8D3M - chains E and F of the 9 polymer chains in the assembly; structure by electron microscopy, 3.41 A resolution.

Chain E (and F):
Name: CRISPR-associated endonuclease Cas2
From: Alkalihalobacillus halodurans C-125
Notes: EC 3.1.-.-; chain F of this document is another copy of the same molecule, construct and numbering; everything in this record applies to it too
Reference sequence: Q9KFX8 (CAS2_ALKHC); residues 1-96 here = UniProt positions 1-96
Amino-acid sequence (98 residues; each row starts with the number of its first residue; numbers below 1 keep their minus sign (Gly-1 is residue -1)):
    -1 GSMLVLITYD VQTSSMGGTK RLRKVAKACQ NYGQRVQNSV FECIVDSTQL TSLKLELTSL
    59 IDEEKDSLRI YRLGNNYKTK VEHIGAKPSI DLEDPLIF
Differences from the reference sequence: expression tag (-1 to 0)
Swiss-Prot annotation at these positions:
  - binding site (Mg(2+)): Asp8
  - mutagenesis: Asp8 (D8N: Loss of dsDNase activity)
What the authors report for this chain:
  - mutagenesis - T46A/T49A/L53A/T56A/S57A: unchanged catalytic activity

Chain E / chain F interface:
Contacting residue pairs (59; chain E residue first):
  Leu4(E) - Tyr69(F)  hydrophobic
  Thr6(E) - Gln35(F)  hydrogen bond
  Tyr7(E) - Gln35(F)
  Asp8(E) - Asn36(F)
  Gln35(E) - Thr6(F)  hydrogen bond
  Gln35(E) - Asp8(F)
  Gln35(E) - Ser65(F)  hydrogen bond
  Gln35(E) - Arg67(F)
  Asn36(E) - Asp8(F)
  Glu40(E) - Arg67(F)  salt bridge
  Lys52(E) - Glu80(F)  salt bridge
  Glu61(E) - Ile82(F)
  Glu62(E) - Ala84(F)
  Asp64(E) - Gly83(F)
  Asp64(E) - Ala84(F)  hydrogen bond (backbone-backbone)
  Ser65(E) - Gln35(F)  hydrogen bond
  Ser65(E) - His81(F)
  Ser65(E) - Gly83(F)
  Ser65(E) - Lys85(F)
  Leu66(E) - His81(F)
  Leu66(E) - Ile82(F)  hydrogen bond (backbone-backbone)
  Leu66(E) - Gly83(F)
  Arg67(E) - Gln35(F)
  Arg67(E) - Glu40(F)  salt bridge
  Arg67(E) - Glu80(F)
  Arg67(E) - His81(F)  hydrogen bond
  Arg67(E) - Lys85(F)
  Ile68(E) - Val79(F)
  Ile68(E) - Glu80(F)  hydrogen bond (backbone-backbone)
  Tyr69(E) - Leu4(F)  hydrophobic
  Tyr69(E) - Glu40(F)  hydrogen bond
  Tyr69(E) - Lys78(F)
  Tyr69(E) - Val79(F)  hydrophobic
  Arg70(E) - Thr77(F)
  Arg70(E) - Lys78(F)  hydrogen bond (backbone-backbone)
  Arg70(E) - Glu80(F)  salt bridge
  Leu71(E) - Leu71(F)  hydrophobic
  Thr77(E) - Arg70(F)  hydrogen bond (backbone-side chain)
  Lys78(E) - Ile68(F)
  Lys78(E) - Tyr69(F)
  Lys78(E) - Arg70(F)  hydrogen bond (backbone-backbone)
  Lys78(E) - Leu71(F)
  Val79(E) - Ile68(F)
  Val79(E) - Tyr69(F)  hydrophobic
  Glu80(E) - Arg67(F)
  Glu80(E) - Ile68(F)  hydrogen bond (backbone-backbone)
  His81(E) - Ser65(F)
  His81(E) - Leu66(F)
  His81(E) - Arg67(F)  hydrogen bond
  Ile82(E) - Ile59(F)  hydrophobic
  Ile82(E) - Glu61(F)
  Ile82(E) - Leu66(F)  hydrogen bond (backbone-backbone)
  Gly83(E) - Asp64(F)
  Gly83(E) - Ser65(F)
  Gly83(E) - Leu66(F)
  Ala84(E) - Glu62(F)
  Ala84(E) - Asp64(F)  hydrogen bond (backbone-backbone)
  Lys85(E) - Ser65(F)
  Ser87(E) - Arg67(F)
Also at the interface, not in a pair above, chain E (33 interface residues in all): Val34, Val38, Thr56, Ile59, Lys63
Also at the interface, not in a pair above, chain F (31 interface residues in all): Tyr7, Val34, Val38, Lys63, Ser87

In short:
33 residues of chain E face 31 of chain F across their interface, with 16 hydrogen bonds and 4 salt bridges.
Among the polar pairs are Glu40(E)-Arg67(F), Lys52(E)-Glu80(F) and Arg70(E)-Glu80(F). From UniProt:
Mg2+-binding residue Asp8(E) and one mutagenesis site on chain E. From the paper: T46A/T49A/L53A/T56A/S57A of
chain E leave catalytic activity unchanged.
Both chains are CRISPR-associated endonuclease Cas2 (Alkalihalobacillus halodurans C-125). Entry 8D3M (Type
I-C Cas4-Cas1-Cas2 complex bound to a PAM/Processed prespacer) was determined by electron microscopy,
deposited together with 8D3L, 8D3P and 8D3Q.
